PDB entry 8UCP | electron microscopy, 3.28 A resolution | chains c and d of the 10 polymer chains in the assembly

# Chain c
Name: Cytochrome c oxidase subunit 3
Organism: Komagataella pastoris
UniProtKB: F2R0J6 (F2R0J6_KOMPC); residue numbers follow UniProt; this construct covers 1-268
Chain sequence (268 residues; numbered 1 to 268; the number before each row is that of its first residue):
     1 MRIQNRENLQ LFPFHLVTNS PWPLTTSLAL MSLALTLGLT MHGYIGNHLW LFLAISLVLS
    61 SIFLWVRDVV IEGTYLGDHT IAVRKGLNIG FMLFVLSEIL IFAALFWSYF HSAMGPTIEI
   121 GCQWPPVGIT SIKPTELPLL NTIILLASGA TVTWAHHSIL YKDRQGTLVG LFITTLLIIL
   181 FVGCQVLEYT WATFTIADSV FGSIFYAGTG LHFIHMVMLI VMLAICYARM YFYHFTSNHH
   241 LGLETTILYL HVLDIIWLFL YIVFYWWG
Sequence notes: conflict I45 (Met in F2R0J6), I55 (Met in F2R0J6), I62 (Met in F2R0J6), I81 (Met in F2R0J6), I89 (Met in F2R0J6), I101 (Met in F2R0J6), I120 (Met in F2R0J6), I129 (Met in F2R0J6), I132 (Met in F2R0J6), I143 (Met in F2R0J6), I247 (Met in F2R0J6), L248 (Thr in F2R0J6)
Residues lining bound ligands:
  - phosphatidylethanolamine (PTY), molecule 1: H15, V17, T26, L30, I62, W65, V66, V69, E72, H79, L87, G90, F91, F94
  - phosphatidylethanolamine (PTY), molecule 2: F63, V66, V69, V70, G73, T74, H79, L87, F91, F94, M218, V221, M222, I225, R229, H234, F235, H239, H240, L241, G242, T245

# Chain d
Name: Cytochrome c oxidase subunit 4
Organism: Komagataella pastoris
UniProtKB: F2QT92 (F2QT92_KOMPC); residue numbers follow UniProt; this construct covers 44-160
Chain sequence (117 residues; each row starts with the number of its first residue):
    44 QFKTATSIAE VEGLENLVGP GAKTGTVPTD LEQATGLERY ELLGKLEGIE VFDETPLEAV
   104 RKGTMKDPIL IDSYDDYRYV GCTGVPADSH NIEWLKPTTE KNARCWECGS VYKLNFL
Bound ions: Zn2+: C125, H133, C148, C151

# How chain c and chain d interact
Pairs across the interface (43; chain c residue first):
  M1(c) - D96(d)
  M1(c) - Y117(d)  hydrogen bond (backbone-side chain)
  R2(c) - D115(d)  salt bridge
  I3(c) - I51(d)  hydrophobic
  I3(c) - I92(d)  hydrophobic
  R6(c) - V94(d)  hydrogen bond (side chain-backbone)
  R6(c) - F95(d)
  R6(c) - Y117(d)
  N8(c) - E55(d)  hydrogen bond (side chain-backbone)
  L9(c) - Y83(d)  hydrophobic
  Q10(c) - L80(d)
  Q10(c) - F95(d)
  L11(c) - F95(d)
  L11(c) - Y117(d)  hydrophobic
  F12(c) - L80(d)
  F12(c) - F95(d)
  P13(c) - F95(d)  hydrophobic
  Y75(c) - T78(d)  hydrogen bond (backbone-side chain)
  L76(c) - T78(d)  hydrogen bond (backbone-side chain)
  L76(c) - G79(d)
  G77(c) - T78(d)  hydrogen bond (backbone-side chain)
  G77(c) - G79(d)
  G77(c) - L80(d)  hydrogen bond (backbone-backbone)
  G77(c) - E81(d)
  H79(c) - E81(d)
  T80(c) - L80(d)
  T80(c) - E84(d)
  I81(c) - E84(d)
  I81(c) - K88(d)
  K162(c) - T72(d)
  D163(c) - V70(d)
  R164(c) - V70(d)
  Y233(c) - T67(d)
  Y233(c) - G68(d)  hydrogen bond (side chain-backbone)
  Y233(c) - T69(d)
  F235(c) - P71(d)
  T236(c) - P71(d)
  T236(c) - T72(d)
  T236(c) - D73(d)  hydrogen bond
  T236(c) - Q76(d)
  S237(c) - P71(d)  hydrogen bond (backbone-backbone)
  H239(c) - D73(d)
  H239(c) - E81(d)  salt bridge
Other interface residues (no listed pair), chain c (30 interface residues in all): Q4, N5, E7, I159, M230, N238
Other interface residues (no listed pair), chain d (28 interface residues in all): A52, V54, G56, L60, L160

# Summary
Chain c and chain d form an interface of 30 and 28 residues respectively, with 10 hydrogen bonds and 2 salt
bridges. Polar contacts include R2(c)-D115(d), H239(c)-E81(d) and M1(c)-Y117(d). Ligands of chain c:
phosphatidylethanolamine. The Zn2+ site is built by C125(d), H133(d), C148(d) and C151(d).
Here chain c is Cytochrome c oxidase subunit 3 and chain d is Cytochrome c oxidase subunit 4, both from
Komagataella pastoris. Entry 8UCP (Komagataella pastoris Cytochrome c oxidase in complex with human VMAT2 and
Serotonin) was determined by electron microscopy.
